PDB entry 4LN8 | X-ray diffraction, 2.50 A resolution | chains A and B of the 6 polymer chains in the assembly

[Chain A]
Name: Hemagglutinin
Source organism: Influenza A virus
Notes: fragment: HA1 subunit residues 19-339
Chain sequence (325 residues; numbered -3 to 321; the number before each row is that of its first residue; numbers below 1 keep their minus sign (Ala-3 is residue -3)):
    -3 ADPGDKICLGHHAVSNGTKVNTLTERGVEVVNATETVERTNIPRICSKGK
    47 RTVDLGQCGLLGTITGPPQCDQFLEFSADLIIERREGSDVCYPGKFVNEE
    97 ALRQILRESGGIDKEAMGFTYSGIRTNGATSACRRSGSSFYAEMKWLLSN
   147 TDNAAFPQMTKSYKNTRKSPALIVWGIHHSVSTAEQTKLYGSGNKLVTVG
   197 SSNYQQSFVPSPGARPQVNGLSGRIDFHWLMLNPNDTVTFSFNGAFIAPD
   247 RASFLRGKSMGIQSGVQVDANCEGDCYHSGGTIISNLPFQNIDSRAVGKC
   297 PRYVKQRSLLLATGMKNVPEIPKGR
Unresolved in the structure: -3 to 0, 317-321
Cystine bridges: Cys42-Cys268, Cys54-Cys66, Cys87-Cys129, Cys272-Cys296
Glycans and other covalent adducts: N-acetylglucosamine (NAG) linked to Asn12, Asn28
Metal / ion sites: Ca2+: Glu71, Asp109, Lys110
Reported in the primary citation:
  - binding site for N-acetyl-alpha-neuraminic acid: Tyr88, Ala125, Thr126, Ser127, His174, Glu181
  - binding site for beta-D-galactopyranose: Glu181, Asn215
  - specificity-determining residues: Leu217

[Chain B]
Name: Hemagglutinin
Source organism: Influenza A virus
Notes: fragment: HA2 subunit residues 340-517
Chain sequence (181 residues; each row starts with the number of its first residue):
     1 GLFGAIAGFIENGWEGLIDGWYGFRHQNAQGEGTAADYKSTQSAIDQITG
    51 KLNRLIEKTNQQFELIDNEFNEVEKQIGNVINWTRDSITEVWSYNAELLV
   101 AMENQHTIDLADSEMDKLYERVKRQLRENAEEDGTGCFEIFHKCDDDCMA
   151 SIRNNTYDHSKYREEAMQNRIQIDSGRLVPR
Unresolved in the structure: 1-4, 172-181
Cystine bridges: Cys144-Cys148
Glycans and other covalent adducts: N-acetylglucosamine (NAG) linked to Asn82

[Interface between chain A and chain B]
Inter-chain disulfides: Cys4(A)-Cys137(B)
Contacting residue pairs (137; chain A residue first):
  Asp1(A) with Gln27(B); Asn28(B); Ala29(B); Glu139(B); Ile140(B), hydrogen bond (backbone-backbone); His142(B); Lys143(B); Cys144(B), hydrogen bond (side chain-backbone)
  Lys2(A) with Ile6(B); His26(B); Gln27(B), hydrogen bond (backbone-backbone); Asp133(B), salt bridge; Cys137(B); Phe138(B); Ile140(B); Met149(B)
  Ile3(A) with Phe24(B), hydrophobic; Arg25(B); Cys137(B); Phe138(B), hydrogen bond (backbone-backbone); Ile140(B); Ile152(B), hydrophobic
  Cys4(A) with Ile6(B), hydrophobic; Ala7(B); Trp14(B); Gly23(B); Phe24(B); Arg25(B), hydrogen bond (backbone-backbone); Gly136(B); Cys137(B), disulfide
  Leu5(A) with Gly8(B); Phe9(B), hydrogen bond (backbone-backbone); Trp14(B); Gly23(B); Phe24(B), hydrophobic; Met115(B), hydrophobic; Leu118(B), hydrophobic; Gly136(B), hydrogen bond (backbone-backbone); Phe138(B), hydrophobic
  Gly6(A) with Trp14(B); Tyr22(B); Gly23(B), hydrogen bond (backbone-backbone); Met115(B)
  His7(A) with Phe9(B); Gly13(B); Trp14(B), hydrogen bond (backbone-backbone); Trp21(B); Tyr22(B); Met115(B)
  His8(A) with Trp14(B); Leu17(B); Gly20(B); Trp21(B), hydrogen bond (backbone-backbone)
  Ala9(A) with Trp14(B), hydrogen bond (backbone-backbone); Glu15(B)
  Val16(A) with Asn104(B)
  Asn17(A) with Ala101(B); Asn104(B), hydrogen bond (backbone-side chain)
  Thr18(A) with Ala101(B); Gln105(B), hydrogen bond; Ile108(B)
  Leu19(A) with Ala101(B), hydrogen bond (backbone-backbone); Met102(B); Gln105(B), hydrogen bond (backbone-side chain)
  Thr20(A) with Gln105(B), hydrogen bond (backbone-side chain)
  Val26(A) with Ile108(B), hydrophobic
  Thr32(A) with Val100(B)
  Glu79(A) with Phe70(B)
  Arg80(A) with Phe70(B)
  Arg81(A) with Phe70(B)
  Glu95(A) with Asn71(B), hydrogen bond
  Glu96(A) with Asn68(B), hydrogen bond; Val73(B)
  Arg99(A) with Asn68(B); Asn71(B)
  Gln100(A) with Leu65(B); Ile66(B)
  Arg103(A) with Asn68(B)
  Met256(A) with Phe63(B); Glu64(B)
  Gly257(A) with Leu65(B)
  Ile258(A) with Leu65(B), hydrophobic
  Gln259(A) with Asn68(B), hydrogen bond; Glu69(B), hydrogen bond (side chain-backbone); Phe70(B)
  Ser260(A) with Phe70(B)
  Ser275(A) with Glu69(B), hydrogen bond
  Asn282(A) with Ile56(B); Glu57(B); Lys58(B), hydrogen bond
  Pro284(A) with Leu55(B)
  Phe285(A) with Ala96(B), hydrophobic
  Ser290(A) with Arg85(B)
  Arg291(A) with Leu65(B); Asp67(B), salt bridge; Glu69(B), salt bridge; Arg85(B)
  Val293(A) with Phe63(B); Glu64(B); Leu65(B), hydrophobic
  Gly294(A) with Gln61(B); Gln62(B); Phe63(B), hydrogen bond (backbone-backbone)
  Lys295(A) with Gln61(B)
  Cys296(A) with Thr59(B)
  Arg298(A) with Thr59(B); Trp92(B)
  Tyr299(A) with Thr89(B); Trp92(B)
  Val300(A) with Trp92(B); Ser93(B)
  Lys301(A) with Glu90(B), salt bridge; Ser93(B), hydrogen bond (backbone-side chain)
  Gln302(A) with Ser93(B), hydrogen bond (side chain-backbone); Glu97(B), hydrogen bond
  Leu305(A) with Ala96(B), hydrophobic; Glu97(B)
  Leu306(A) with Val100(B); Asn104(B), hydrogen bond (backbone-side chain)
  Leu307(A) with Leu52(B), hydrophobic; Glu103(B); Asn104(B)
  Ala308(A) with Asn104(B), hydrogen bond (backbone-side chain); Thr107(B)
  Thr309(A) with Trp21(B); Ile48(B)
  Gly310(A) with Trp21(B); Thr107(B)
  Met311(A) with Trp21(B), hydrophobic; Tyr22(B); Ala111(B), hydrophobic
  Lys312(A) with Ile108(B)
  Val314(A) with Asn12(B); Gly13(B), hydrogen bond (backbone-backbone)
  Pro315(A) with Asn12(B); Glu15(B)
  Glu316(A) with Asn12(B)
Other interface residues (no listed pair), chain A (60 interface residues in all): Val10, Ser11, Val24, Glu104, Ser281
Other interface residues (no listed pair), chain B (74 interface residues in all): Glu11, Asn60, Glu74, Leu98, Leu99, Tyr119, Val122

[In short]
60 residues of chain A face 74 of chain B across their interface, with 1 disulfide bond, 29 hydrogen bonds and
4 salt bridges. Polar pairs include Lys2(A)-Asp133(B), Arg291(A)-Asp67(B) and Arg291(A)-Glu69(B). From the
paper: a binding site for N-acetyl-alpha-neuraminic acid at Tyr88(A), Ala125(A) and Thr126(A) among others; a
binding site for beta-D-galactopyranose at Glu181(A) and Asn215(A).
Chain A is Hemagglutinin and chain B is Hemagglutinin, both from Influenza A virus; the structure, The crystal
structure of hemagglutinin from a h7n9 influenza virus (a/shanghai/2/2013) in complex with lstb, was
determined by X-ray diffraction together with 4LN3, 4LN4 and 4LN6 from the same study.
